Entry 1FIQ (X-ray diffraction, 2.50 A resolution); this record covers chains A and C of the 3 polymer chains in the assembly.

# Chain A
Protein: Xanthine oxidase
Source organism: Bos taurus
Notes: EC 1.1.3.22
UniProtKB: P80457 (XDH_BOVIN); residues 1-219 here = UniProt positions 1-219
Amino-acid sequence (219 residues; each row starts with the number of its first residue):
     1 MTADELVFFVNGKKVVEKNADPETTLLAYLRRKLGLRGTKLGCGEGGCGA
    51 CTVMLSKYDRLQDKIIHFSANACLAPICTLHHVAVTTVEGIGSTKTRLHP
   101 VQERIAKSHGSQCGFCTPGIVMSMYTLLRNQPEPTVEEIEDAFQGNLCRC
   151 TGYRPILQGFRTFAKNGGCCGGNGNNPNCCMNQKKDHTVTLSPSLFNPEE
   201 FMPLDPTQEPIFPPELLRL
Not modelled in the structure: 1, 166-219
Bound ions: 2Fe-2S cluster Fe site 1: Cys-43, Cys-48, Cys-51, Cys-73; 2Fe-2S cluster Fe site 2: Cys-113, Cys-116, Cys-148, Cys-150
Residues lining bound ligands:
  - FAD (flavin-adenine dinucleotide): Glu-45, Gly-46, Gly-47, Leu-74
  - 2Fe-2S cluster (FES), molecule 1: Lys-40, Leu-41, Gly-42, Cys-43, Gly-44, Gly-46, Gly-47, Cys-48, Gly-49, Ala-50, Cys-51, Asn-71, Cys-73
  - 2Fe-2S cluster (FES), molecule 2: Ser-111, Gln-112, Cys-113, Gly-114, Phe-115, Cys-116, Cys-148, Arg-149, Cys-150, Thr-151
  - MTE (phosphonic acidmono-(2-amino-5,6-dimercapto-4-oxo-3,7,8a,9,10,10a-hexahydro-4H-8-oxa-1,3,9,10-tetraaza-anthracen-7-ylmethyl)ester): Gln-112, Cys-113, Cys-150
UniProt features mapped onto this chain:
  - binding site ([2Fe-2S] cluster): Cys-43, Cys-48, Cys-51, Cys-73, Cys-113, Cys-116, Cys-148, Cys-150

# Chain C
Protein: Xanthine oxidase
Source organism: Bos taurus
Notes: EC 1.1.3.22
UniProtKB: P80457 (XDH_BOVIN); residues 570-1332 here correspond to UniProt positions 569-1331 (UniProt number = residue number - 1)
Amino-acid sequence (763 residues; each row starts with the number of its first residue):
   570 EDTVGRPLPHLAAAMQASGEAVYCDDIPRYENELFLRLVTSTRAHAKIKS
   620 IDVSEAQKVPGFVCFLSADDIPGSNETGLFNDETVFAKDTVTCVGHIIGA
   670 VVADTPEHAERAAHVVKVTYEDLPAIITIEDAIKNNSFYGSELKIEKGDL
   720 KKGFSEADNVVSGELYIGGQDHFYLETHCTIAIPKGEEGEMELFVSTQNA
   770 MKTQSFVAKMLGVPVNRILVRVKRMGGGFGGKETRSTLVSVAVALAAYKT
   820 GHPVRCMLDRNEDMLITGGRHPFLARYKVGFMKTGTIVALEVDHYSNAGN
   870 SRDLSHSIMERALFHMDNCYKIPNIRGTGRLCKTNLSSNTAFRGFGGPQA
   920 LFIAENWMSEVAVTCGLPAEEVRWKNMYKEGDLTHFNQRLEGFSVPRCWD
   970 ECLKSSQYYARKSEVDKFNKENCWKKRGLCIIPTKFGISFTVPFLNQAGA
  1020 LIHVYTDGSVLVSHGGTEMGQGLHTKMVQVASKALKIPISKIYISETSTN
  1070 TVPNSSPTAASVSTDIYGQAVYEACQTILKRLEPFKKKNPDGSWEDWVMA
  1120 AYQDRVSLSTTGFYRTPNLGYSFETNSGNAFHYFTYGVACSEVEIDCLTG
  1170 DHKNLRTDIVMDVGSSLNPAIDIGQVEGAFVQGLGLFTLEELHYSPEGSL
  1220 HTRGPSTYKIPAFGSIPTEFRVSLLRDCPNKKAIYASKAVGEPPLFLGAS
  1270 VFFAIKDAIRAARAQHTNNNTKELFRLDSPATPEKIRNACVDKFTTLCVT
  1320 GAPGNCKPWSLRV
Not modelled in the structure: 570, 1316-1332
Residues lining bound ligands:
  - MTE (phosphonic acidmono-(2-amino-5,6-dimercapto-4-oxo-3,7,8a,9,10,10a-hexahydro-4H-8-oxa-1,3,9,10-tetraaza-anthracen-7-ylmethyl)ester): Gly-796, Gly-797, Phe-798, Gly-799, Arg-912, Met-1038, Gly-1039, Gln-1040, Leu-1042, Thr-1077, Ala-1078, Ala-1079, Ser-1080, Val-1081, Ser-1082, Thr-1083, Gln-1194, Gly-1260, Glu-1261
  - 2-hydroxybenzoic acid (SAL): Glu-802, Leu-873, Ser-876, Arg-880, Phe-914, Ser-1008, Phe-1009, Thr-1010, Val-1011, Leu-1014, Ala-1078, Ala-1079

# How chain A and chain C interact
Residue-residue contacts (88):
  Glu-23(A) with Arg-680(C), salt bridge
  Arg-31(A) with Asp-594(C), salt bridge; Asp-595(C), salt bridge
  Arg-32(A) with Arg-598(C); Pro-675(C); Glu-676(C), salt bridge
  Arg-37(A) with Asp-595(C); Pro-597(C)
  Gly-38(A) with Gly-588(C)
  Lys-40(A) with Ala-590(C); Tyr-592(C); Asp-595(C), salt bridge
  Leu-41(A) with Met-826(C)
  Gly-42(A) with Leu-744(C); Arg-829(C), hydrogen bond (backbone-side chain)
  Cys-43(A) with Arg-829(C); Pro-1224(C), hydrophobic
  Glu-45(A) with Arg-1222(C); Gly-1223(C); Pro-1224(C); Ser-1225(C), hydrogen bond (side chain-backbone)
  Val-88(A) with Ala-586(C); Ser-587(C)
  Ser-93(A) with Ser-587(C); Glu-589(C)
  Thr-94(A) with Ala-583(C); Glu-589(C), hydrogen bond
  Lys-95(A) with Glu-589(C)
  Gln-102(A) with Ala-586(C), hydrogen bond (side chain-backbone); Ser-587(C)
  Ile-105(A) with Ala-586(C), hydrophobic
  Ala-106(A) with Pro-578(C); Ala-582(C); Ala-583(C), hydrophobic
  His-109(A) with Pro-576(C); Pro-578(C); Ala-1189(C)
  Ser-111(A) with Gln-585(C), hydrogen bond
  Gln-112(A) with His-579(C); Gln-585(C); Gly-1039(C); Gly-1193(C), hydrogen bond (side chain-backbone); Gln-1194(C), hydrogen bond
  Cys-113(A) with Gln-585(C), hydrogen bond (backbone-side chain); Tyr-592(C), hydrogen bond (backbone-side chain); Met-794(C); Gly-795(C); Gly-796(C); Met-1038(C); Gly-1039(C)
  Gly-114(A) with Gln-585(C); Tyr-592(C), hydrogen bond (backbone-side chain)
  Phe-115(A) with Tyr-592(C), hydrogen bond (backbone-side chain); Leu-744(C); Glu-745(C)
  Thr-117(A) with Gln-585(C); Ala-586(C)
  Pro-118(A) with Gln-585(C)
  Ile-120(A) with Phe-1232(C), hydrophobic
  Val-121(A) with Ala-586(C)
  Phe-143(A) with Phe-1232(C), hydrophobic
  Asn-146(A) with Phe-1232(C)
  Leu-147(A) with Leu-744(C)
  Arg-149(A) with Gln-739(C); Asp-740(C), hydrogen bond (side chain-backbone); His-741(C), hydrogen bond (side chain-backbone); Phe-742(C); Phe-798(C); Phe-911(C); Gln-1201(C); Glu-1209(C), salt bridge; Ile-1229(C); Pro-1230(C)
  Cys-150(A) with Phe-798(C), hydrophobic; Gly-1197(C)
  Thr-151(A) with Glu-1196(C); Gly-1197(C)
  Gly-152(A) with Val-1200(C); Ile-1235(C)
  Tyr-153(A) with Pro-1230(C), hydrogen bond (side chain-backbone); Ala-1231(C); Phe-1232(C), hydrophobic; Ile-1235(C), hydrophobic
  Arg-154(A) with Glu-1196(C), salt bridge; Ile-1235(C)
  Pro-155(A) with Glu-1196(C)
  Ile-156(A) with Phe-1232(C), hydrophobic
  Leu-157(A) with Phe-1232(C), hydrophobic
Interface residues without a listed pair, chain A (48 interface residues in all): Gly-47, Cys-48, Ala-50, Glu-89, Gly-92, Leu-98, Cys-116, Glu-140, Cys-148
Interface residues without a listed pair, chain C (58 interface residues in all): Leu-577, Met-584, Asp-828, Ile-1192, Tyr-1227, Gly-1233, Phe-1239

# In short
Chain A and chain C form an interface of 48 and 58 residues respectively; the contacts include 14 hydrogen
bonds and 7 salt bridges. Polar pairs include Glu-23(A)/Arg-680(C), Arg-31(A)/Asp-594(C) and
Arg-31(A)/Asp-595(C). Compound MTE is bound between chain A and chain C.
Chain A is Xanthine oxidase and chain C is Xanthine oxidase, both from Bos taurus; the structure, Crystal
structure of xanthine oxidase from bovine milk, was determined by X-ray diffraction together with 1FO4 from
the same study.
